Entry 8I6S (electron microscopy, 4.40 A resolution (low resolution: residue-level contacts below are approximate; hydrogen-bond / salt-bridge calls are withheld)); this record covers chains C and D of the 5 polymer chains in the assembly.

Chain C:
Name: Cell division protein FtsX
From: Pseudomonas aeruginosa
UniProt: A0A072ZG76 (A0A072ZG76_PSEAI); numbering as in UniProt (aligned over 1-335)
Chain sequence (335 residues; row label = number of the first residue in the row):
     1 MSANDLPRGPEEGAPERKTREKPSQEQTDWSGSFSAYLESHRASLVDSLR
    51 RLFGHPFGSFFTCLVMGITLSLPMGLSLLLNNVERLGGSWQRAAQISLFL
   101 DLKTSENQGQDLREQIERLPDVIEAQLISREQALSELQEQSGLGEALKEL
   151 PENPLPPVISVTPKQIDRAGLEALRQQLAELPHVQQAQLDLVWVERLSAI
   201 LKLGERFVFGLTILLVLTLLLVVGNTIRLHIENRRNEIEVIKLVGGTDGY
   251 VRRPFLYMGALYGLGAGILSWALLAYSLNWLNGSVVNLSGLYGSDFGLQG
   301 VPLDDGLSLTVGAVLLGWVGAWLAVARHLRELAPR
Not modelled in the structure: 1-32

Chain D:
Name: Cell division ATP-binding protein FtsE
From: Pseudomonas aeruginosa
UniProt: A0A069QBX1 (A0A069QBX1_PSEAI); residue numbers follow UniProt; this construct covers 1-223
Chain sequence (223 residues; numbered 1 to 223; the number before each row is that of its first residue):
     1 MIRFEQVGKRYPNGHVGLHEVSFRVHRGEILFVTGHSGAGKSTLLRLILA
    51 MERPTSGKLLLGGQDLGRITTAQIPFLRRQIGVVFQNHQLLTDRTVADNI
   101 ALPLQILGMPKPEIAKRVASALERVNLKEKGEALPSDLSTGQQQRVGIAR
   151 AIVHQPALLLADQPTGNLDPRLASEIMGVFEDINRLGTTVLIASHDLALI
   201 ARMRHRMLTLQRGRIIADREDEA
Not modelled in the structure: 223
Differences from the reference sequence: engineered mutation Q163 (Glu in A0A069QBX1)
Bound ions: Mg2+: S42 (together with ATP) (shared with 1 residue of chain B)
Small-molecule neighbours:
  - ATP (adenosine-5'-triphosphate), molecule 1: Y11, N13, H15, G17, H36, S37, G38, A39, G40, K41, S42, T43, R46, H195
  - ATP, molecule 2: K130, S136, D137, L138, S139, T140, G141, Q142, N167, D169

Chain C / chain D interface:
Contacting residue pairs (19):
  E237(C) with L91(D)
  K242(C) with R78(D)
  L243(C) with R78(D); F85(D)
  V244(C) with R78(D); R79(D); V83(D)
  G245(C) with R78(D); R79(D)
  G246(C) with P75(D); I106(D)
  Y250(C) with Q105(D); I106(D)
  A333(C) with M51(D)
  P334(C) with M51(D); T71(D); I74(D)
  R335(C) with E52(D); R53(D)
Also at the interface, not in a pair above, chain C (11 interface residues in all): V240
Also at the interface, not in a pair above, chain D (15 interface residues in all): I69, I81

Overview:
11 residues of chain C face 15 of chain D across their interface. Ligands of chain D: ATP.
Here chain C is Cell division protein FtsX and chain D is Cell division ATP-binding protein FtsE, both from
Pseudomonas aeruginosa. Entry 8I6S (Cryo-EM structure of Pseudomonas aeruginosa FtsE(E163Q)X/EnvC complex with
ATP in peptidisc) was determined by electron microscopy (same publication as 8I6O, 8I6Q and 8I6R).
